PDB entry 3BCC | X-ray diffraction, 3.70 A resolution | chains B and I of the 10 polymer chains in the assembly

== Chain B ==
Molecule: Ubiquinol cytochrome C oxidoreductase
From: Gallus gallus
Notes: EC 1.10.2.2
Reference sequence: P23004 (UCR2_BOVIN); residues 18-439 here correspond to UniProt positions 32-453 (UniProt number = residue number + 14)
Sequence (422 residues; each row starts with the number of its first residue; note: 15 numbers in that range are skipped by the numbering (no residue carries them; nothing is unmodelled there); a row labelled like 305A-305O holds insertion residues (305A, then the next letters in order)):
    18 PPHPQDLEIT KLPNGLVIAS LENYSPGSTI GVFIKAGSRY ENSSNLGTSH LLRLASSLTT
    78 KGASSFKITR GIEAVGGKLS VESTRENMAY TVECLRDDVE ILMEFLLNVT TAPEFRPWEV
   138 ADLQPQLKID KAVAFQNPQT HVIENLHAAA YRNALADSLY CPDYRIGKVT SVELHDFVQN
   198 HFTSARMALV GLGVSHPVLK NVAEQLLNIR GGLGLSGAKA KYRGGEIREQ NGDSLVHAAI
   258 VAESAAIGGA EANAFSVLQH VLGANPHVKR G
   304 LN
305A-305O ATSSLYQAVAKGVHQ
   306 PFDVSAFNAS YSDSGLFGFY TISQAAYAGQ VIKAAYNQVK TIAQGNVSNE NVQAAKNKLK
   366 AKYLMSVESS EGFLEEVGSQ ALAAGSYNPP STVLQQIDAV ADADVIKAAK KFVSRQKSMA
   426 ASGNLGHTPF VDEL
Unresolved in the structure: 304, 305A-305O
Differences from the reference sequence: conflict Ile-26 (Phe40 in P23004), Lys-28 (Arg42 in P23004), Ser-42 (Ala56 in P23004), 34 further conflict positions vs the reference (P23004) not listed
Swiss-Prot annotation at these positions:
  - modified residue (N6-acetyllysine): Lys-52, Lys-185, Lys-236

== Chain I ==
Molecule: Ubiquinol cytochrome C oxidoreductase
From: Gallus gallus
Notes: EC 1.10.2.2
Sequence (33 residues; row label = number of the first residue in the row; note: 178 numbers in that range are skipped by the numbering (no residue carries them; nothing is unmodelled there); X marks 33 residues of unknown identity (built as UNK)):
   105 XXXXXXXXXX XXXXXXX
   202 XXXXXXXXX
   309 XXXXXXX

== How chain B and chain I interact ==
Chain B residues in contact with chain I, 22 residues: Arg-70, Leu-71, Ser-74, Glu-90, Lys-95, Leu-96, Ser-97, Val-98, Glu-99, Ser-100, Thr-101, Ile-146, Asp-147, Val-150, Ala-151, Gln-153, Asn-154, Gln-156, Leu-176, Tyr-177, Tyr-325, Lys-367

== In short ==
No residue of chain B is in contact with chain I.
Here chain B is Ubiquinol cytochrome C oxidoreductase and chain I is Ubiquinol cytochrome C oxidoreductase,
both from Gallus gallus. Entry 3BCC (Stigmatellin and antimycin bound cytochrome BC1 complex from chicken) was
determined by X-ray diffraction together with 2BCC and 1BCC from the same study.
